Entry 7TA7 (X-ray diffraction, 2.28 A resolution); this record covers chains A and C.

== Chain A ==
Protein: 3C-like proteinase
Source organism: Severe acute respiratory syndrome coronavirus 2
Notes: EC 3.4.22.69
UniProt: P0DTD1 (R1AB_SARS2); residues 1-306 here correspond to UniProt positions 3264-3569 (UniProt number = residue number + 3263)
Amino-acid sequence (306 residues; each row starts with the number of its first residue):
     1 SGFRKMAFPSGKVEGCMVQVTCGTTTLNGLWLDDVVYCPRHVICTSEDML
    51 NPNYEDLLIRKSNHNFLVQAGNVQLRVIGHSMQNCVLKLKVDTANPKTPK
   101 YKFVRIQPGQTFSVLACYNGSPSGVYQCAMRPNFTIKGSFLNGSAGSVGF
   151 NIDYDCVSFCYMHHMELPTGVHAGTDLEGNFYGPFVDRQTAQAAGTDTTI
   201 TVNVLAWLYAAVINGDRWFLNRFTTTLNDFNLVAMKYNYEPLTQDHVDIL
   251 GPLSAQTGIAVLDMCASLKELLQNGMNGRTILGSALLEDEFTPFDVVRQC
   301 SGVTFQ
Not modelled in the structure: 306
Differences from the reference sequence: engineered mutation Ala145 (Cys3408 in P0DTD1)
UniProt features mapped onto this chain:
  - active site: His41 (For 3CL-PRO activity)
  - site: Gln306 (Cleavage)
  - cross-link (Glycyl lysine isopeptide (Lys-Gly)): Lys5 (interchain with G-Cter in ubiquitin), Lys90 (interchain with G-Cter in ubiquitin)
From the paper describing this entry:
  - binding site for Nonstructural protein 10/11 (chain C): His163

== Chain C ==
Protein: Nonstructural protein 10/11
Amino-acid sequence (11 residues; row label = number of the first residue in the row):
   256 REPMLQSADAQ

== Interface between chain A and chain C ==
Residue-residue contacts (44):
  Thr24(A) with Ala263(C); Asp264(C); Ala265(C), hydrogen bond (backbone-backbone)
  Thr25(A) with Ser262(C); Ala263(C)
  Thr26(A) with Ser262(C); Ala263(C), hydrogen bond (backbone-backbone)
  His41(A) with Leu260(C); Ser262(C)
  Ser46(A) with Asp264(C)
  Met49(A) with Leu260(C), hydrophobic; Ser262(C)
  Tyr54(A) with Leu260(C)
  Phe140(A) with Gln261(C), hydrogen bond (backbone-side chain)
  Leu141(A) with Gln261(C), hydrogen bond (backbone-side chain)
  Asn142(A) with Ser262(C); Ala263(C)
  Gly143(A) with Gln261(C), hydrogen bond (backbone-backbone); Ser262(C), hydrogen bond (backbone-backbone); Ala263(C)
  Ser144(A) with Gln261(C), hydrogen bond (backbone-backbone)
  Ala145(A) with Gln261(C), hydrogen bond (backbone-backbone); Ser262(C)
  His163(A) with Gln261(C), hydrogen bond
  His164(A) with Leu260(C); Gln261(C), hydrogen bond (backbone-backbone)
  Met165(A) with Pro258(C), hydrophobic; Met259(C); Leu260(C), hydrophobic; Gln261(C)
  Glu166(A) with Pro258(C); Met259(C), hydrogen bond (backbone-backbone); Gln261(C), hydrogen bond
  Pro168(A) with Arg256(C); Glu257(C); Pro258(C)
  His172(A) with Gln261(C)
  Asp187(A) with Leu260(C)
  Arg188(A) with Leu260(C)
  Gln189(A) with Pro258(C); Met259(C); Leu260(C), hydrogen bond (side chain-backbone)
  Thr190(A) with Pro258(C)
  Gln192(A) with Pro258(C)
Other interface residues (no listed pair), chain A (27 interface residues in all): Thr21, Gly23, Leu27
Interface features reported in the paper:
  - interface residues, chain A: His163(A)

== Overview ==
27 residues of chain A and 10 residues of chain C are in contact; the contacts include 13 hydrogen bonds.
Among the polar pairs are Phe140(A)-Gln261(C), Leu141(A)-Gln261(C) and His163(A)-Gln261(C). UniProt lists
active-site residue His41(A) on chain A. From the paper: a binding site for Nonstructural protein 10/11 (chain
C) at His163(A); the interface residue His163(A).
Here chain A is 3C-like proteinase (Severe acute respiratory syndrome coronavirus 2) and chain C is
Nonstructural protein 10/11. Entry 7TA7 (Co-crystal structure of SARS-CoV-2 Mpro C145A with substrate peptide
10/11) was determined by X-ray diffraction, deposited together with 7MB4, 7MB5, 7MB6, 7MB7, 7MB8, 7MB9 and 8
further entries.
